PDB entry 8RHN | electron microscopy, 4.50 A resolution (low resolution: residue-level contacts below are approximate; hydrogen-bond / salt-bridge calls are withheld) | chains A and I of the 16 polymer chains in the assembly

Chain A:
Name: cDNA FLJ55172
Organism: Homo sapiens
Reference sequence: B4DRQ5 (B4DRQ5_HUMAN); residues 1-203 here correspond to UniProt positions 63-265 (UniProt number = residue number + 62)
Amino-acid sequence (264 residues; numbered -60 to 203; the number before each row is that of its first residue; numbers below 1 keep their minus sign (Met-60 is residue -60)):
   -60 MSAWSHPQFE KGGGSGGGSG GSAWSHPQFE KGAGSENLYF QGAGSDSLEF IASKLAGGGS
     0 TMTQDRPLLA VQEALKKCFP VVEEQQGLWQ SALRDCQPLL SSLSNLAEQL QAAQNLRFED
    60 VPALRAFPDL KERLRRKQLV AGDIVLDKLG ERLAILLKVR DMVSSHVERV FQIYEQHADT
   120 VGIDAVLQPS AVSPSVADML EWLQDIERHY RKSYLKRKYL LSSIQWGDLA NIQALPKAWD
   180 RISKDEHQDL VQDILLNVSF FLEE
Unresolved in the structure: -60 to 3, 202-203
Differences from the reference sequence: initiating methionine (-60); expression tag (-59 to 0)

Chain I:
Name: ATPase family gene 2 protein homolog B
Organism: Homo sapiens
Notes: EC 3.6.4.10
Reference sequence: Q9BVQ7 (AFG2B_HUMAN); residue numbers follow UniProt; this construct covers 1-753
Amino-acid sequence (777 residues; row label = number of the first residue in the row; numbers below 1 keep their minus sign (Met-23 is residue -23)):
   -23 MDYKDDDDKG GGSENLYFQG AGSTMAPDSD PFPEGPLLKL LPLDARDRGT QRCRLGPAAL
    37 HALGARLGSA VKISLPDGGS CLCTAWPRRD GADGFVQLDP LCASPGAAVG ASRSRRSLSL
    97 NRLLLVPCPP LRRVAVWPVL RERAGAPGAR NTAAVLEAAQ ELLRNRPISL GHVVVAPPGA
   157 PGLVAALHIV GGTPSPDPAG LVTPRTRVSL GGEPPSEAQP QPEVPLGGLS EAADSLRELL
   217 RLPLRYPRAL TALGLAVPRG VLLAGPPGVG KTQLVRAVAR EAGAELLAVS APALQGSRPG
   277 ETEENVRRVF QRARELASRG PSLLFLDEMD ALCPQRGSRA PESRVVAQVL TLLDGASGDR
   337 EVVVVGATNR PDALDPALRR PGRFDREVVI GTPTLKQRKE ILQVITSKMP ISSHVDLGLL
   397 AEMTVGYVGA DLTALCREAA MHALLHSEKN QDNPVIDEID FLEAFKNIQP SSFRSVIGLM
   457 DIKPVDWEEI GGLEDVKLKL KQSIEWPLKF PWEFVRMGLT QPKGVLLYGP PGCAKTTLVR
   517 ALATSCHCSF VSVSGADLFS PFVGDSEKVL SQIFRQARAS TPAILFLDEI DSILGARSAS
   577 KTGCDVQERV LSVLLNELDG VGLKTIERRG SKSSQQEFQE VFNRSVMIIA ATNRPDVLDT
   637 ALLRPGRLDK IIYIPPPDHK GRLSILKVCT KTMPIGPDVS LENLAAETCF FSGADLRNLC
   697 TEAALLALQE NGLDATTVKQ EHFLKSLKTV KPSLSCKDLA LYENLFKKEG FSNVEGI
Unresolved in the structure: -23 to 11, 195-753
Differences from the reference sequence: initiating methionine (-23); expression tag (-22 to 0)
UniProt features mapped onto this chain:
  - binding site (ATP): Gly241 to Thr248, Gly505 to Thr512
  - modified residue: Met1 (N-acetylmethionine)
  - natural variant: Thr26 (T26A: In NEDHLS), Cys29 (C29G: In NEDHLS), Ala41 (A41P: In NEDHLS), Arg64 (R64W: In NEDHLS), Asp66 (D66Y: In NEDHLS), Phe71 (F71L: In NEDHLS), Pro172 (P172H: In NEDHLS), Gly176 (G176V: In DFNB119), Val245 (V245E: In NEDHLS), Phe360 (F360S: In NEDHLS), Val364 (V364E: In NEDHLS), Thr400 (T400I: In NEDHLS), 9 further natural variant entries in UniProt
From the paper describing this entry:
  - disease-associated variants - A41P, R64W, D66Y: decreased binding to other 55LCC members
  - disease-associated variants - V245E: decreased growth
  - disease-associated variants - I466M, G689V: unchanged stability

How chain A and chain I interact:
Pairs across the interface (24; chain A residue first):
  Ser103(A) - Arg140(I)
  Tyr113(A) - Arg42(I)
  Tyr113(A) - Leu43(I)
  Ala117(A) - Arg42(I)
  Asp118(A) - Arg42(I)
  Ile122(A) - Leu36(I)
  Ile122(A) - Arg42(I)
  Asp123(A) - His37(I)
  Leu126(A) - Pro63(I)
  Ala136(A) - Pro63(I)
  Asp137(A) - Arg65(I)
  Glu140(A) - Arg28(I)
  Glu140(A) - Arg30(I)
  Gln143(A) - Arg28(I)
  Arg147(A) - Thr26(I)
  Arg147(A) - Arg28(I)
  Arg150(A) - Glu137(I)
  Arg150(A) - Arg140(I)
  Leu154(A) - Glu137(I)
  Leu154(A) - Pro157(I)
  Lys155(A) - Gly155(I)
  Tyr158(A) - Ala130(I)
  Tyr158(A) - Glu133(I)
  Tyr158(A) - Gly158(I)
Also at the interface, not in a pair above, chain A (26 interface residues in all): Arg99, Phe110, Thr119, Val120, Val125, Leu139, Asp144, Glu146, Lys151, His186
Also at the interface, not in a pair above, chain I (20 interface residues in all): Arg22, Ala41, Trp62, Arg64

Overview:
The interface between chain A and chain I involves 26 residues on one side and 20 on the other. From UniProt:
16 ATP-binding residues on chain I. The paper reports that A41P, R64W and D66Y of chain I reduce binding to
other 55LCC members; V245E of chain I reduces growth; 6 substitutions were tested in all.
Here chain A is cDNA FLJ55172 and chain I is ATPase family gene 2 protein homolog B, both from Homo sapiens.
Entry 8RHN (Structure of the 55LCC ATPase complex) was determined by electron microscopy together with 8CIH
from the same study.
